Entry 6PPR (electron microscopy, 3.50 A resolution); this record covers chains A and X of the 3 polymer chains in the assembly.

== Chain A ==
Protein: ATP-dependent DNA helicase (UvrD/REP)
From: Mycobacterium smegmatis
Notes: EC 3.6.4.12
UniProtKB: A0A0D6HKQ2 (A0A0D6HKQ2_MYCSM); numbering as in UniProt (aligned over 1-1045)
Chain sequence (1045 residues; row label = number of the first residue in the row):
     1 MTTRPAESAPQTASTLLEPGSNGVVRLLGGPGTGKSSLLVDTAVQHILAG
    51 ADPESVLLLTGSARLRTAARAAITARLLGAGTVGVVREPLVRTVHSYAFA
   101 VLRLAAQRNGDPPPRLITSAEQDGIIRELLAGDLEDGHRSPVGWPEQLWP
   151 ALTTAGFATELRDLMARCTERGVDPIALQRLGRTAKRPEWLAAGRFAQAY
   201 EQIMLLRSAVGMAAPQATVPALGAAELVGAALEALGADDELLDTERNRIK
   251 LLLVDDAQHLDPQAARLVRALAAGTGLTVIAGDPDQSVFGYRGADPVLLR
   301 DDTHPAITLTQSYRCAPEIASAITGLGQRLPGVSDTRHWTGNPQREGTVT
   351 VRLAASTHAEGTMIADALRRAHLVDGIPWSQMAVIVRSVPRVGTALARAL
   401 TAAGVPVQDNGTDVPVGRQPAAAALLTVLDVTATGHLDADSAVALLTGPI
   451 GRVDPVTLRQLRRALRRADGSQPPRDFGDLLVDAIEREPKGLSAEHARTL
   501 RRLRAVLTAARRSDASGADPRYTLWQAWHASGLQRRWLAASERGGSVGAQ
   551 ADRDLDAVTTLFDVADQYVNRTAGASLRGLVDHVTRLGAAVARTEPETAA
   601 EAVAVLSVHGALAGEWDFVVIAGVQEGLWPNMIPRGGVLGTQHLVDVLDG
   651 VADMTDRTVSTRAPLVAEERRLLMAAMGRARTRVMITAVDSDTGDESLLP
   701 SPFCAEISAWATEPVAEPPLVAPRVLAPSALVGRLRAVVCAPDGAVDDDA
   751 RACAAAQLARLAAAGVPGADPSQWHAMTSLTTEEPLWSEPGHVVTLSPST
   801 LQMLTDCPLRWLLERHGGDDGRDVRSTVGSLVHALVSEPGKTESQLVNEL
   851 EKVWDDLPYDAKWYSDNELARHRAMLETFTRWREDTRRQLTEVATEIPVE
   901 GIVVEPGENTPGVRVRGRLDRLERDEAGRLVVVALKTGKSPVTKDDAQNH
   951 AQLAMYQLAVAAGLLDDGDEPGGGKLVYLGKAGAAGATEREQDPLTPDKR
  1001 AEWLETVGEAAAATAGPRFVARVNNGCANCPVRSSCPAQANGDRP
Unresolved in the structure: 1-22, 29, 48-57, 78-92, 105-118, 134-142, 183-186, 204-221, 236-240, 273-276, 288-303, 329-338, 410-412, 513-518, 570-576, 585-601, 649-664, 691-697, 713-716, 743-748, 906-910, 965-967, 982-984, 1040-1045
Construct notes: engineered mutation Ala934 (Asp in A0A0D6HKQ2)
Small-molecule neighbours:
  - AMP-PNP (ANP; phosphoaminophosphonic acid-adenylate ester): Pro31, Gly32, Thr33, Gly34, Lys35, Ser36, Ser37, Asp255, Tyr313, Arg314
  - 4Fe-4S cluster (SF4): Cys807, Arg810, Ala1021, Arg1022, Val1023, Asn1024, Cys1027, Cys1030, Val1032, Cys1036, Gln1039
Reported in the primary citation:
  - binding site for the 70-nt DNA strand (chain X): Ser799, Arg815, His833, Arg916, Arg918, Lys936, Gly938, Lys939, Lys944, Gln952, Tyr956
  - mutagenesis - D934A: abolished binding to magnesium
  - mutagenesis - D255A: unchanged catalytic activity on DSB resection
  - catalytic residues: Asp256, Gln286, Lys936 (proposed by the authors, not directly observed)

== Chain X ==
Molecule: 70-nt DNA strand
Sequence (70 nucleotides; each row starts with the number of its first residue; note: 5 numbers in that range are skipped by the numbering (no residue carries them; nothing is unmodelled there); numbers below 1 keep their minus sign (DT-2 is residue -2)):
    -2 TTTTTTTCTAATGCGA
    19 GCACTGCTATTCCCTAGCAGTGCTCGCATTAGATTTTGTTTTTTTAGCGG
    69 TTTT
Unresolved in the structure: -2 to -1, 19-41, 60-72

== Chain A / chain X interface ==
Pairs across the interface (26; chain A residue first):
  Pro798(A) - DT1(X)  phosphate contact
  Ser799(A) - DT1(X)  hydrogen bond to the phosphate
  Arg815(A) - DT0(X)  salt bridge to the phosphate
  Arg815(A) - DT1(X)  base contact
  His833(A) - DT2(X)  salt bridge to the phosphate
  Arg916(A) - DT0(X)  salt bridge to the phosphate
  Gly917(A) - DT0(X)  phosphate contact
  Arg918(A) - DT0(X)  hydrogen bond to the base
  Arg918(A) - DT1(X)  hydrogen bond to the phosphate
  Asp920(A) - DT2(X)  phosphate contact
  Leu935(A) - DT2(X)  phosphate contact
  Lys936(A) - DT1(X)  phosphate contact
  Lys936(A) - DT2(X)  salt bridge to the phosphate
  Lys936(A) - DT3(X)  phosphate contact
  Thr937(A) - DT3(X)  hydrogen bond to the phosphate
  Gly938(A) - DT3(X)  hydrogen bond to the phosphate
  Gly938(A) - DT4(X)  phosphate contact
  Lys939(A) - DT4(X)  hydrogen bond to the phosphate
  Lys939(A) - DC5(X)  salt bridge to the phosphate
  Ser940(A) - DT4(X)  base contact
  Thr943(A) - DT48(X)  phosphate contact
  Lys944(A) - DT48(X)  hydrogen bond to the phosphate
  Asp945(A) - DA49(X)  phosphate contact
  Gln952(A) - DT1(X)  hydrogen bond to the phosphate
  Tyr956(A) - DT1(X)  hydrogen bond to the phosphate
  Ala985(A) - DA46(X)  phosphate contact
Other interface residues (no listed pair), chain A (25 interface residues in all): Ser797, Thr800, Ser826, Pro941, Arg990
Other interface residues (no listed pair), chain X (10 interface residues in all): DT47

== Summary ==
Chain A and chain X form an interface of 25 and 10 residues respectively, with 9 hydrogen bonds and 5 salt
bridges. Polar pairs include Arg918(A)-DT0(X), Ser799(A)-DT1(X) and Arg918(A)-DT1(X). Chain A binds AMP-PNP
and 4Fe-4S cluster. From the paper: catalytic residues Asp256(A), Gln286(A) and Lys936(A); D934A of chain A
abolishes binding to magnesium.
Chain A is ATP-dependent DNA helicase (UvrD/REP) (Mycobacterium smegmatis) and chain X is a 70-nt DNA strand;
the structure, Cryo-EM structure of AdnA(D934A)-AdnB(D1014A) in complex with AMPPNP and DNA, was determined by
electron microscopy together with 6PPJ and 6PPU from the same study.
